PDB entry 9KWL | X-ray diffraction, 1.83 A resolution | chain A

== Chain A ==
Protein: Liver carboxylesterase 1
From: Homo sapiens
Notes: EC 3.1.1.1, 3.1.1.13, 3.1.1.56
UniProt: P23141 (EST1_HUMAN); residues 4-536 here correspond to UniProt positions 21-553 (UniProt number = residue number + 17)
Amino-acid sequence (533 residues; each row starts with the number of its first residue):
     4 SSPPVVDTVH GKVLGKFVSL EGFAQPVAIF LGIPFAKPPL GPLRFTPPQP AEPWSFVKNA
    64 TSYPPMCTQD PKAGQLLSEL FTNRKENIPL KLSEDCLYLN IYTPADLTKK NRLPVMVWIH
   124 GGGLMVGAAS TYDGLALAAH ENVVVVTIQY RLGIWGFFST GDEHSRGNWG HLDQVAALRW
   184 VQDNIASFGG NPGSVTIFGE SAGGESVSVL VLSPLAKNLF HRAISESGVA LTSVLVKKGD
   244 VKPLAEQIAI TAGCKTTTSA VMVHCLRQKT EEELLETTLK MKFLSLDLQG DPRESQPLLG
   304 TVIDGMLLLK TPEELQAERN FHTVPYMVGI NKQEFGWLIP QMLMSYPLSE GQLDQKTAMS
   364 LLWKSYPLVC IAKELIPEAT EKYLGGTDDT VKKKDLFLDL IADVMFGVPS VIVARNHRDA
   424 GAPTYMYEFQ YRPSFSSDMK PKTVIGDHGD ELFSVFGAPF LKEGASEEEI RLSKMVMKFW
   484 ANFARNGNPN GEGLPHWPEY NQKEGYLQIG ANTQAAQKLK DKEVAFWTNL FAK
Disulfide bonds: C70-C99, C257-C268
Covalent attachments: (1R)-1-(3,4-dichlorophenyl)-2,2,2-tris(fluoranyl)ethanol (A1EIY) linked to S204
Sequence notes: conflict Q344 (Met361 in P23141), M345 (Gln362 in P23141)
Metal / ion sites: Mg2+: D290, Q292, E353
Ligand contacts: A1EIY ((1R)-1-(3,4-dichlorophenyl)-2,2,2-tris(fluoranyl)ethanol): L80, F84, G124, G125, G126, E203, A205, T235, V237, L238, L301, L341, I342, L346, M347, L371, M408, F409, H451
What the authors report for this chain:
  - binding site for A1EIY: G125, G126, S204, A205
  - catalytic residues: S204
  - catalytic residues: E337, H451 (citing earlier work)

== Overview ==
Covalently linked compound A1EIY: at S204. D290, Q292 and E353 coordinate Mg2+. The paper reports catalytic
residues S204, E337 and H451; a binding site for A1EIY at G125, G126 and S204 among others.
Chain A is Liver carboxylesterase 1 (Homo sapiens); the structure, hCES1A contently binding with compound F-3
at the catalytic pocket, was determined by X-ray diffraction, deposited together with 9KWM.
